7X10 - chains A and R of the 5 polymer chains in the assembly; structure by electron microscopy, 2.93 A resolution.

[Chain A]
Molecule: engineered G alpha 12 subunit
Organism: Homo sapiens
Amino-acid sequence (345 residues; row label = number of the first residue in the row; note: 26 numbers in that range are skipped by the numbering (no residue carries them; nothing is unmodelled there)):
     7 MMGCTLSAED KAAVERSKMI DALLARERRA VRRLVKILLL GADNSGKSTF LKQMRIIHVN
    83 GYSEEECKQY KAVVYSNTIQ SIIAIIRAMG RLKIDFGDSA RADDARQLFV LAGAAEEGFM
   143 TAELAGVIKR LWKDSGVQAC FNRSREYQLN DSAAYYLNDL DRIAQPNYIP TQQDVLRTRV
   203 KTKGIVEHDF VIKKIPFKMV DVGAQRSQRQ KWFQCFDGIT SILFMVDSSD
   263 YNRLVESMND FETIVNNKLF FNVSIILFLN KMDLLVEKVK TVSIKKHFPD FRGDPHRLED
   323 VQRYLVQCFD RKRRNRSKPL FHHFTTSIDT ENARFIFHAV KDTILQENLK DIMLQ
Unresolved in the structure: 7-12, 83-204, 225-228, 263, 377

[Chain R]
Molecule: Isoform 3 of Adhesion G protein-coupled receptor L3
Organism: Mus musculus
UniProtKB: Q80TS3 (AGRL3_MOUSE), isoform Q80TS3-3; residues 1-1543 here = UniProt positions 1-1543
Amino-acid sequence (1543 residues; row label = number of the first residue in the row):
     1 MWPPQLLILT MLLAPVVHGG KHNERHPALA APLRHAERSP GGALPPRHLL QQPAAERSTA
    61 HRGQGPRGAA RGVRGPGAPG AQIAAQAFSR APIPMAVVRR ELSCESYPIE LRCPGTDVIM
   121 IESANYGRTD DKICDSDPAQ MENIRCYLPD AYKIMSQRCN NRTQCAVVAG PDVFPDPCPG
   181 TYKYLEVQYE CVPYKVEQKV FLCPGLLKGV YQSEHLFESD HQSGAWCKDP LQASDKIYYM
   241 PWTPYRTDTL TEYSSKDDFI AGRPTTTYKL PHRVDGTGFV VYDGALFFNK ERTRNIVKFD
   301 LRTRIKSGEA IIANANYHDT SPYRWGGKSD IDLAVDENGL WVIYATEQNN GKIVISQLNP
   361 YTLRIEGTWD TAYDKRSASN AFMICGILYV VKSVYEDDDN EATGNKIDYI YNTDQSKDSL
   421 VDVPFPNSYQ YIAAVDYNPR DNLLYVWNNY HVVKYSLDFG PLDSRSGPVH HGQVSYISPP
   481 IHLDSELERP PVRGISTTGS LGMGSTTTST TLRTTTWNIG RSTTASLPGR RNRSTSTPSP
   541 AVEVLDDVTT HLPSAASQIP AMEESCEAVE AREIMWFKTR QGQVAKQPCP AGTIGVSTYL
   601 CLAPDGIWDP QGPDLSNCSS PWVNHITQKL KSGETAANIA RELAEQTRNH LNAGDITYSV
   661 RAMDQLVGLL DVQLRNLTPG GKDSAARSLN KLQKRERSCR AYVQAMVETV NNLLQPQALN
   721 AWRDLTTSDQ LRAATMLLDT VEESAFVLAD NLLKTDIVRE NTDNIQLEVA RLSTEGNLED
   781 LKFPENMGHG STIQLSANTL KQNGRNGEIR VAFVLYNNLG PYLSTENASM KLGTEAMSTN
   841 HSVIVNSPVI TAAINKEFSN KVYLADPVVF TVKHIKQSEE NFNPNCSFWS YSKRTMTGYW
   901 STQGCRLLTT NKTHTTCSCN HLTNFAVLMA HVEVKHSDAV HDLLLDVITW VGILLSLVCL
   961 LICIFTFCFF RGLQSDRNTI HKNLCISLFV AELLFLIGIN RTDQPIACAV FAALLHFFFL
  1021 AAFTWMFLEG VQLYIMLVEV FESEHSRRKY FYLVGYGMPA LIVAVSAAVD YRSYGTDKVC
  1081 WLRLDTYFIW SFIGPATLII MLNVIFLGIA LYKMFHHTAI LKPESGCLDN INYEDNRPFI
  1141 KSWVIGAIAL LCLLGLTWAF GLMYINESTV IMAYLFTIFN SLQGMFIFIF HCVLQKKVRK
  1201 EYGKCLRTHC CSGKSTESSI GSGKTSGSRT PGRYSTGSQS RIRRMWNDTV RKQSESSFIT
  1261 GDINSSASLN REPYRETKGL LNNARDTSVM DTLPLNGNHG NSYSIAGGEY LSNCVQIIDR
  1321 GYNHNETALE KKILKELTSN YIPSYLNNHE RSSEQNRNMM NKLVNNLGSG SEDDAIVLDD
  1381 AASFNHEESL GLELIHEESD APLLPPRVYS TDNHQPHHYS RRRFPQDHSE SFFPLLTDEH
  1441 TEDLQSPHRD SLYTSMPALA GVPAADSVTT STQTEAAAAK GGDAEDVYYK SMPNLGSRNH
  1501 VHPLHAYYQL GRGSSDGFIV PPNKDGASPE GTSKGPAHLV TSL
Unresolved in the structure: 1-922, 1119-1142, 1209-1543
Disulfides: C1008-C1080
Curated features (UniProtKB/Swiss-Prot):
  - region: Y317 to E347 (Interaction with FLRT3), T923 to A939 (Stachel)
  - binding site (Ca(2+)): D332, N380, A381, V435
  - site: L922, T923 (Cleavage)
  - modified residue: S1254 (Phosphoserine)
  - glycosylation (N-linked (GlcNAc...) asparagine): N161, N532, N617, N827, N840, N885, N911, N1000, N1166
  - mutagenesis: P244 (P244N: Strongly reduces FLRT2 binding; when associated with T-246), R246 (R246T: Strongly reduces FLRT2 binding; when associated with N-244), T267 (T267N: Strongly reduces FLRT2 binding; when associated with T-269), K269 (K269T: Strongly reduces FLRT2 binding; when associated with N-267), R292 (R292N: Abolishes interaction with FLRT2; when associated with T-294), R294 (R294T: Abolishes interaction with FLRT2; when associated with N-292), Y317 to T320 (In 4A mutant; abolished binding to FLRT proteins; when associated with A-376), Y323 (Y323A: Abolishes FLRT3 binding), R324 (R324N: Abolishes interaction with FLRT2; when associated with T-326), G326 (G326T: Abolishes interaction with FLRT2; when associated with N-324), D332 (D332A: Strongly reduces FLRT3 binding), R376 (R376A: In 4A mutant; abolished binding to FLRT proteins; when associated with 317-A--A-321), 25 further mutagenesis entries in UniProt

[Chain A / chain R interface]
Pairs across the interface (22):
  R35(A) with E1042(R), salt bridge; S1043(R), hydrogen bond (side chain-backbone); E1044(R)
  R38(A) with E1042(R), salt bridge
  R39(A) with E1042(R), hydrogen bond (side chain-backbone); S1043(R); E1044(R), salt bridge
  F359(A) with F1041(R), hydrophobic
  K363(A) with V1040(R)
  D364(A) with H1117(R), salt bridge
  I366(A) with V1040(R), hydrophobic; F1041(R), hydrophobic
  L367(A) with L1037(R); V1040(R), hydrophobic
  N370(A) with M1036(R), hydrogen bond (side chain-backbone)
  L371(A) with L1037(R), hydrophobic
  D373(A) with R977(R); K1197(R), salt bridge
  I374(A) with L1033(R), hydrophobic
  M375(A) with G1146(R)
  L376(A) with M1114(R), hydrophobic; W1143(R), hydrogen bond (backbone-backbone)
Also at the interface, not in a pair above, chain A (17 interface residues in all): I217, V362, Q368
Also at the interface, not in a pair above, chain R (19 interface residues in all): V1038, H1045, S1046, L1150, Q1195

[Overview]
Chain A and chain R form an interface of 17 and 19 residues respectively; the contacts include 4 hydrogen
bonds and 5 salt bridges. Among the polar pairs are R35(A)-E1042(R), R38(A)-E1042(R) and R39(A)-E1044(R). From
UniProt: 4 Ca2+-binding residues and 39 mutagenesis sites on chain R.
Chain A is engineered G alpha 12 subunit (Homo sapiens) and chain R is Isoform 3 of Adhesion G protein-coupled
receptor L3 (Mus musculus); the structure, ADGRL3/miniG12 complex, was determined by electron microscopy,
deposited together with 7WY5, 7WY8 and 7WYB.
